Entry 8Y1R (X-ray diffraction, 2.00 A resolution); this record covers chain A.

[Chain A]
Name: Lysozyme C
Source organism: Gallus gallus
Notes: EC 3.2.1.17
UniProt: P00698 (LYSC_CHICK); residues 1-129 here correspond to UniProt positions 19-147 (UniProt number = residue number + 18)
Amino-acid sequence (129 residues; row label = number of the first residue in the row):
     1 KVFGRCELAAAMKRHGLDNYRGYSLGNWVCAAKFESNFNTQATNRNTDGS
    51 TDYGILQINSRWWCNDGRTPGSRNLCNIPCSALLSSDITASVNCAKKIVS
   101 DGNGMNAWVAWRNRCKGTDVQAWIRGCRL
Disulfides: Cys-6/Cys-127, Cys-30/Cys-115, Cys-64/Cys-80, Cys-76/Cys-94
UniProt features mapped onto this chain:
  - active site: Glu-35, Asp-52
  - binding site (substrate): Asp-101

[Summary]
From UniProt: active-site residues Glu-35 and Asp-52 and substrate-binding residue Asp-101.
Chain A is Lysozyme C (Gallus gallus); the structure, in situ room temperature Laue crystallography, was
determined by X-ray diffraction, deposited together with 8Y1S.
